Entry 1URN (X-ray diffraction, 1.92 A resolution); this record covers chains P and A.

# Chain P
Molecule: 21-nt RNA strand
Sequence (21 nucleotides; row label = number of the first residue in the row):
     1 AAUCCAUUGCACUCCGGAUUU
Unresolved in the structure: 14

# Chain A
Protein: Protein (U1A)
Organism: Homo sapiens
UniProtKB: P09012 (RU1A_HUMAN); numbering as in UniProt (aligned over 2-98)
Sequence (97 residues; row label = number of the first residue in the row):
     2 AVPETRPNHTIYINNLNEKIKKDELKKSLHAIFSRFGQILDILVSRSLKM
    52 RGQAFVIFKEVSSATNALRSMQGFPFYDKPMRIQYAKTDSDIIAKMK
Unresolved in the structure: 98
Sequence notes: engineered mutation His31 (Tyr in P09012), Arg36 (Gln in P09012)
Curated features (UniProtKB/Swiss-Prot):
  - modified residue: Ala2 (N-acetylalanine), Lys60 (N6-acetyllysine)
  - mutagenesis: Thr11 (T11V: Abolishes RNA binding), Tyr13 (Y13F: Substantially reduces RNA binding), Asn15 (N15V: Abolishes RNA binding), Asn16 (N16V: Substantially reduces RNA binding), Arg52 (R52Q: Abolishes RNA binding)

# How chain P and chain A interact
Residue-residue contacts - 42 pairs, chain P then chain A:
  A1(P) - Lys22(A)  phosphate contact
  A2(P) - Lys22(A)  salt bridge to the phosphate
  A6(P) - Leu49(A)  base contact
  A6(P) - Arg52(A)  hydrogen bond to the base
  U7(P) - Glu19(A)  hydrogen bond to the base
  U7(P) - Arg52(A)  base contact
  U8(P) - Asn15(A)  base contact
  U8(P) - Asn16(A)  hydrogen bond to the base
  U8(P) - Lys80(A)  hydrogen bond to the base
  G9(P) - Tyr13(A)  base contact
  G9(P) - Asn15(A)  hydrogen bond to the base
  G9(P) - Asn16(A)  hydrogen bond to the base
  G9(P) - Glu19(A)  hydrogen bond to the base
  G9(P) - Lys50(A)  hydrogen bond to the sugar
  G9(P) - Arg52(A)  hydrogen bond to the base
  G9(P) - Gly53(A)  base contact
  G9(P) - Gln54(A)  base contact
  C10(P) - Glu5(A)  base contact
  C10(P) - Tyr13(A)  stacking on the base
  C10(P) - Met51(A)  sugar contact
  C10(P) - Gln54(A)  sugar contact
  C10(P) - Phe56(A)  base contact
  C10(P) - Gln85(A)  hydrogen bond to the base
  C10(P) - Tyr86(A)  hydrogen bond to the base
  C10(P) - Ala87(A)  base contact
  C10(P) - Lys88(A)  hydrogen bond to the base
  A11(P) - Leu44(A)  base contact
  A11(P) - Lys50(A)  salt bridge to the phosphate
  A11(P) - Met51(A)  sugar contact
  A11(P) - Phe56(A)  stacking on the base
  A11(P) - Ala87(A)  base contact
  A11(P) - Thr89(A)  hydrogen bond to the base
  A11(P) - Asp90(A)  base contact
  A11(P) - Ser91(A)  hydrogen bond to the base
  C12(P) - Leu44(A)  base contact
  C12(P) - Thr89(A)  hydrogen bond to the base
  C12(P) - Asp90(A)  hydrogen bond to the base
  C12(P) - Ser91(A)  base contact
  C12(P) - Asp92(A)  hydrogen bond to the base
  G16(P) - Ser48(A)  phosphate contact
  G16(P) - Leu49(A)  hydrogen bond to the phosphate
  G16(P) - Arg52(A)  hydrogen bond to the base
Other interface residues (no listed pair), chain P (11 interface residues in all): C15
Other interface residues (no listed pair), chain A (26 interface residues in all): Thr11, Leu17

# In short
The interface between chain P and chain A involves 11 residues on one side and 26 on the other; the contacts
include 19 hydrogen bonds, 2 salt bridges and 2 aromatic stacking contacts. Polar pairs include
A6(P)-Arg52(A), U7(P)-Glu19(A) and U8(P)-Asn16(A).
Chain P is a 21-nt RNA strand and chain A is Protein (U1A) (Homo sapiens); the structure, U1A mutant/RNA
complex + glycerol, was determined by X-ray diffraction.
